PDB entry 6VGG | X-ray diffraction, 4.31 A resolution (low resolution: residue-level contacts below are approximate; hydrogen-bond / salt-bridge calls are withheld) | chains B and D of the 5 polymer chains in the assembly

[Chain B]
Molecule: 16-nt DNA strand
Sequence (16 nucleotides; each row starts with the number of its first residue):
     1 CAGAGGATGT GGCTTC
Ligand contacts: mithramycin (QWP): DG5, DG6, DA7, DT8, DG9

[Chain D]
Molecule: Runt-related transcription factor 2
Organism: Homo sapiens
Notes: fragment: DNA binding domain
Reference sequence: Q13950 (RUNX2_HUMAN); residue numbers follow UniProt; this construct covers 111-287
Chain sequence (177 residues; numbered 111 to 287; the number before each row is that of its first residue):
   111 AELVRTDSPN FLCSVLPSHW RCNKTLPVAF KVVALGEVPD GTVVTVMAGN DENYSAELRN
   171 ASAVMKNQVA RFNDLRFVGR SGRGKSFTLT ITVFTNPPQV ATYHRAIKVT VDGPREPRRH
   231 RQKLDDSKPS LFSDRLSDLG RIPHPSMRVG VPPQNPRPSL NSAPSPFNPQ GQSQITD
Disordered / not traced: 228-287
Ligand contacts: mithramycin (QWP): Thr135, Asp184, Arg186
Curated features (UniProtKB/Swiss-Prot):
  - region: Phe242 to Arg258 (Required for interaction with FOXO1)
  - modified residue: Arg267 (Asymmetric dimethylarginine)
  - cross-link: Lys238 (Glycyl lysine isopeptide (Lys-Gly) (interchain with G-Cter in SUMO2))
  - natural variant: Leu113 (L113R: In CLCD1), Ser118 (S118N: In CLCD1; S118R: In CLCD1), Phe121 (F121C: In CLCD1), Cys123 (C123R: In CLCD1), Arg131 (R131C: In CLCD1; R131G: In CLCD1; R131S: In CLCD1), Asn133 (deletion: In CLCD1), Leu136 (L136P: In CLCD1), Val156 (V156D: In CLCD1; V156G: In CLCD1), Arg169 (R169P: In CLCD1; R169Q: In CLCD1), Met175 (M175K: In CLCD1; M175R: In CLCD1; M175V: In CLCD1), Arg186 (R186T: In CLCD1), Phe187 (F187S: In CLCD1), 16 further natural variant entries in UniProt

[Interface between chain B and chain D]
Contacting residue pairs (12; chain B residue first):
  DA7(B) - Thr135(D)
  DA7(B) - Arg186(D)
  DT8(B) - Arg131(D)
  DT8(B) - Lys134(D)
  DT8(B) - Thr135(D)
  DG9(B) - Arg131(D)
  DG9(B) - Lys134(D)
  DT10(B) - Arg131(D)
  DT10(B) - Arg225(D)
  DG11(B) - Arg225(D)
  DT15(B) - Arg193(D)
  DC16(B) - Arg193(D)
Interface residues without a listed pair, chain B (9 interface residues in all): DG6, DG12
Interface residues without a listed pair, chain D (7 interface residues in all): Asn133

[Summary]
Chain B and chain D form an interface of 9 and 7 residues respectively. Mithramycin is bound between chain B
and chain D.
Chain B is a 16-nt DNA strand and chain D is Runt-related transcription factor 2 (Homo sapiens); the
structure, Crystal structure of the DNA binding domains of human transcription factor ERG, human Runx2 bound
to ..., was determined by X-ray diffraction together with 6VG2, 6VG8, 6VGD and 6VGE from the same study.
